8VDQ - chain A; structure by electron microscopy, 5.50 A resolution (low resolution: residue-level contacts below are approximate; hydrogen-bond / salt-bridge calls are withheld).

Chain A:
Protein: Green fluorescent protein, Talin-1
Source organism: Mus musculus
UniProt: chimeric construct of P42212, P26039: residues -249 to -13 from P42212 (GFP_AEQVI) positions 2-238 (UniProt number = residue number + 251); residues 1-2541 from P26039 positions 1-2541 (same numbers)
Sequence (2804 residues; each row starts with the number of its first residue; numbers below 1 keep their minus sign (Met-262 is residue -262)):
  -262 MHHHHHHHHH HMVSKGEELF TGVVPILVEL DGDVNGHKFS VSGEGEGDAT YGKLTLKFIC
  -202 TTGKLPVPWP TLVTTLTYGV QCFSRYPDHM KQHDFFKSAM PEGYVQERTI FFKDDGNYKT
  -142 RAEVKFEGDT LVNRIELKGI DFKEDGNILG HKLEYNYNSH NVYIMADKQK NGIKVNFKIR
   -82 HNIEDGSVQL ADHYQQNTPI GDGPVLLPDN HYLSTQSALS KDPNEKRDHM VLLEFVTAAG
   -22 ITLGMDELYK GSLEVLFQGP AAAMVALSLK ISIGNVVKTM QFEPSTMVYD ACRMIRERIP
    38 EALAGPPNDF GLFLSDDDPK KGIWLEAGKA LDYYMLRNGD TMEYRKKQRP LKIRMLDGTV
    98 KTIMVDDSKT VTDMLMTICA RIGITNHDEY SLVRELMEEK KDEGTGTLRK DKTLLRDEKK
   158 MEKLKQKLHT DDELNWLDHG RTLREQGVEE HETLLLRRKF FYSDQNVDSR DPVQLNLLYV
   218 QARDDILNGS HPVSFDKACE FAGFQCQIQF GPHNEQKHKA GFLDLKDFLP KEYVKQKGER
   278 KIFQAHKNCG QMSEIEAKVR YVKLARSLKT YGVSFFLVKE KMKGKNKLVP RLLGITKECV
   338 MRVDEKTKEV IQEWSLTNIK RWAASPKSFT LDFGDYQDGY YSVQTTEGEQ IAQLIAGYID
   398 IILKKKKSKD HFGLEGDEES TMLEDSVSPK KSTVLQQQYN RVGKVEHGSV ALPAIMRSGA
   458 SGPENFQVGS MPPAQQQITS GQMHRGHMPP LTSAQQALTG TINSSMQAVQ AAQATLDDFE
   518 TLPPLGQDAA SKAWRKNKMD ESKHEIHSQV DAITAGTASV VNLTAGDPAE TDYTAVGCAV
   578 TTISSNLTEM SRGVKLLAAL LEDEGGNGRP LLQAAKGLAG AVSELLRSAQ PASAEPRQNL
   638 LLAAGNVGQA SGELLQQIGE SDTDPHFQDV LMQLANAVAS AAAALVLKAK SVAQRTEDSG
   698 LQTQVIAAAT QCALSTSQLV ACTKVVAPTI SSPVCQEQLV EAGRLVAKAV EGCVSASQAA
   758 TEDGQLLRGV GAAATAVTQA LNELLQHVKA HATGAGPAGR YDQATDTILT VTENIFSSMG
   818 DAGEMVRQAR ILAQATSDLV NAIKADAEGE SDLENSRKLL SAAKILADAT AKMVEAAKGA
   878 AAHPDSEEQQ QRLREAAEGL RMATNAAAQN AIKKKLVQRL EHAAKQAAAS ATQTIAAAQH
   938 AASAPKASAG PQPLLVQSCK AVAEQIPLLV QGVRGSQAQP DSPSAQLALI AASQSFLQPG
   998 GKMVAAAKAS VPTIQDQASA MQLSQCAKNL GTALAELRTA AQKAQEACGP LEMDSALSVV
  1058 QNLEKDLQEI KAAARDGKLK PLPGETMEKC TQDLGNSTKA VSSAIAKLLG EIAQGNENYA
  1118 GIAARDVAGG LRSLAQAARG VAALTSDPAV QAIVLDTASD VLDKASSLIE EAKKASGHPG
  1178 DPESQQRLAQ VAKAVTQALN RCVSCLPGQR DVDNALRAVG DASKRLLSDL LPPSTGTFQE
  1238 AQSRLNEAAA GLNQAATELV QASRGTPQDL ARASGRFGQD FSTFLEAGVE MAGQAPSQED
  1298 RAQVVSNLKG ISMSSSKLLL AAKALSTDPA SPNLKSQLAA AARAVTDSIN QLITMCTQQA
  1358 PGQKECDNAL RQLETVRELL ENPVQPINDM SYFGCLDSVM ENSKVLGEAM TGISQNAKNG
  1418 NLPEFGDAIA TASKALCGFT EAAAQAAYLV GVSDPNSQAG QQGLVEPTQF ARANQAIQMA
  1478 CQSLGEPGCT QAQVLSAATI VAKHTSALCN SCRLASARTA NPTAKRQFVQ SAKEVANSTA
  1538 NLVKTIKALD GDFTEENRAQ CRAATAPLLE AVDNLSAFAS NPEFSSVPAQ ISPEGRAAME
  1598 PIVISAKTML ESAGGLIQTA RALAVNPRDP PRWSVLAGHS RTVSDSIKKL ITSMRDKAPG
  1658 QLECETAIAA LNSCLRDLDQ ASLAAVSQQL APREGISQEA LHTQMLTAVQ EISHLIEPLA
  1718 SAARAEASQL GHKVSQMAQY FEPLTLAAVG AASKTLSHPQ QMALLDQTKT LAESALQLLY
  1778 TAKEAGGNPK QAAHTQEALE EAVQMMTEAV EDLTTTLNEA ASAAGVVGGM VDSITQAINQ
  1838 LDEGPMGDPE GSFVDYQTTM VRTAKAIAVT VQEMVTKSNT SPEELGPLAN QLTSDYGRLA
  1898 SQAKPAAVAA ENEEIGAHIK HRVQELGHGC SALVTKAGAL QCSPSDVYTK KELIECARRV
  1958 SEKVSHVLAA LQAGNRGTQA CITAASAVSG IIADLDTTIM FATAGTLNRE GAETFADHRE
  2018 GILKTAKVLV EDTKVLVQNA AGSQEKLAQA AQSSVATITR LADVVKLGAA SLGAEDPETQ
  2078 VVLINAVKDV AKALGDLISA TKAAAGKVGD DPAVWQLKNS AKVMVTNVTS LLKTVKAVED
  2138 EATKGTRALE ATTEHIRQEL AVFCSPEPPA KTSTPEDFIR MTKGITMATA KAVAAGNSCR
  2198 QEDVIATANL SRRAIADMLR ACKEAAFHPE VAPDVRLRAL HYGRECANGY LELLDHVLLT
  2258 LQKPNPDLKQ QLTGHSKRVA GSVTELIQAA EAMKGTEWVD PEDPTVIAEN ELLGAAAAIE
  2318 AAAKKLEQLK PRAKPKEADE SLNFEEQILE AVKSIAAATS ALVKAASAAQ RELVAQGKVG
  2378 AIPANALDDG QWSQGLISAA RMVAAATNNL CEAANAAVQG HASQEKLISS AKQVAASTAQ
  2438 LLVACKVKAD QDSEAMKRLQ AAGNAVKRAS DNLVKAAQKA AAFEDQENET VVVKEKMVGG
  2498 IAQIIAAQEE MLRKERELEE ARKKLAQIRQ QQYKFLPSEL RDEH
Disordered / not traced: -262 to 207, 406-485, 2480-2541
Sequence notes: expression tag (-262 to -250); conflict Leu-187 (Phe64 in P42212), Thr-186 (Ser65 in P42212), Leu-20 (His231 in P42212), Leu639 (Gln in P26039), Asn673 (Lys in P26039), Leu1227 (Ser in P26039), Val2349 (Ala in P26039); linker (-12 to 0)
UniProt features mapped onto this chain:
  - modified residue: Tyr-185 (Z: -2,3-didehydrotyrosine), Thr167 (Phosphothreonine), Ser405 (Phosphoserine), Ser425 (Phosphoserine), Ser446 (Phosphoserine), Ser620 (Phosphoserine), Ser729 (Phosphoserine), Ser1021 (Phosphoserine), Tyr1116 (Phosphotyrosine), Thr1142 (Phosphothreonine), Ser1201 (Phosphoserine), Ser1225 (Phosphoserine), Thr1263 (Phosphothreonine), Ser1323 (Phosphoserine), Ser1328 (Phosphoserine), Lys1544 (N6-acetyllysine), Ser1849 (Phosphoserine), Thr1855 (Phosphothreonine), Ser1878 (Phosphoserine), Lys2031 (N6-acetyllysine) and 2 more in UniProt
Reported in the primary citation:
  - contacts within the chain: Lys274-Glu2288

Summary:
The paper reports contacts within the chain involving Lys274 and Glu2288.
Chain A is Green fluorescent protein, Talin-1 (Mus musculus); the structure, Cryogenic electron microscopy
model of full-length talin, was determined by electron microscopy (same publication as 8VDO, 8VDP and 8VDR).
